3JUP - chains A and B; structure by X-ray diffraction, 1.90 A resolution.

== Chain A (and B) ==
Molecule: Phenazine biosynthesis protein A/B
Organism: Burkholderia sp
Notes: chain B of this document is another copy of the same molecule, construct and numbering; everything in this record applies to it too
UniProt: Q396C9 (Q396C9_BURS3); residues 1-165 here = UniProt positions 1-165
Amino-acid sequence (185 residues; row label = number of the first residue in the row; numbers below 1 keep their minus sign (Met-19 is residue -19)):
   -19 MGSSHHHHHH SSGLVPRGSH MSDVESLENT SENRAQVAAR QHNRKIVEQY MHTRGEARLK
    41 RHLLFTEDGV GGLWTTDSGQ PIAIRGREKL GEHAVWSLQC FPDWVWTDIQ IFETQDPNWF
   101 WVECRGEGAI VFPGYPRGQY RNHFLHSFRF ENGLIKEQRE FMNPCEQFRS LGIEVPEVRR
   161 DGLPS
Unresolved in the structure: -19 to 8
Construct notes: expression tag (-19 to 0)
Small-molecule neighbours: AKD (5-bromo-2-[(3S)-piperidin-3-ylamino]benzoate): Leu53, Ile62, Ile64, His73, Trp76, Ser77, Phe81, Trp84, Trp86, Phe112, Tyr120, Phe124, Glu140, Gln147

== Chain A / chain B interface ==
Pairs across the interface (102):
  Arg24(A) with Gln95(B)
  Leu53(A) with Arg160(B)
  Thr55(A) with Asn143(B)
  Thr56(A) with Asn143(B), hydrogen bond (backbone-side chain)
  Asp57(A) with Cys145(B); Arg149(B), hydrogen bond (backbone-side chain); Val155(B); Pro156(B); Glu157(B); Val158(B), hydrogen bond (side chain-backbone)
  Ser58(A) with Arg149(B)
  Gly59(A) with Glu146(B); Arg149(B)
  Ile62(A) with Arg160(B); Leu163(B), hydrophobic
  His73(A) with Leu163(B)
  Trp76(A) with Asp161(B), hydrogen bond (side chain-backbone); Gly162(B); Leu163(B); Pro164(B)
  Gln90(A) with Trp99(B)
  Ile91(A) with Gln95(B), hydrogen bond (backbone-side chain)
  Phe92(A) with Thr94(B); Gln95(B); Trp99(B), hydrophobic; Trp101(B)
  Glu93(A) with Glu93(B); Thr94(B); Gln95(B), hydrogen bond (backbone-side chain)
  Thr94(A) with Phe92(B); Glu93(B)
  Gln95(A) with Arg24(B); Ile91(B), hydrogen bond (side chain-backbone); Phe92(B); Glu93(B), hydrogen bond (side chain-backbone)
  Trp99(A) with Gln90(B); Phe92(B), hydrophobic; Glu103(B)
  Trp101(A) with Phe92(B); Glu103(B); Leu125(B), hydrophobic
  Glu103(A) with Trp99(B); Trp101(B); Arg139(B), salt bridge
  Phe112(A) with Val158(B), hydrophobic; Arg159(B)
  Pro113(A) with Asp161(B)
  Tyr115(A) with Glu157(B), hydrogen bond (side chain-backbone); Val158(B); Arg159(B), hydrogen bond (side chain-backbone)
  His123(A) with Phe141(B)
  Leu125(A) with Trp101(B), hydrophobic; Leu125(B), hydrophobic; Phe141(B), hydrophobic
  Arg139(A) with Glu103(B), salt bridge
  Phe141(A) with His123(B); Leu125(B), hydrophobic
  Asn143(A) with Thr55(B); Thr56(B), hydrogen bond (side chain-backbone); Pro144(B)
  Pro144(A) with Asn143(B)
  Cys145(A) with Asp57(B); Phe148(B), hydrophobic
  Glu146(A) with Gly59(B)
  Gln147(A) with Arg160(B), hydrogen bond
  Phe148(A) with Cys145(B), hydrophobic; Pro156(B), hydrophobic; Val158(B), hydrophobic
  Arg149(A) with Asp57(B), hydrogen bond (side chain-backbone); Ser58(B); Gly59(B)
  Leu151(A) with Val158(B), hydrophobic
  Ile153(A) with Pro156(B), hydrophobic; Val158(B), hydrophobic
  Glu154(A) with Pro156(B)
  Val155(A) with Asp57(B)
  Pro156(A) with Asp57(B); Phe148(B), hydrophobic; Ile153(B), hydrophobic
  Glu157(A) with Asp57(B); Tyr115(B)
  Val158(A) with Asp57(B), hydrogen bond (backbone-side chain); Phe112(B), hydrophobic; Tyr115(B); Phe148(B), hydrophobic; Leu151(B), hydrophobic; Ile153(B), hydrophobic
  Arg159(A) with Phe112(B); Gly114(B), hydrogen bond (side chain-backbone); Tyr115(B), hydrogen bond (backbone-side chain)
  Arg160(A) with Leu53(B); Ile62(B); Phe112(B); Gln147(B), hydrogen bond
  Asp161(A) with Trp76(B), hydrogen bond (backbone-side chain); Pro113(B)
  Gly162(A) with Trp76(B)
  Leu163(A) with Ile62(B), hydrophobic; His73(B); Trp76(B)
  Pro164(A) with Trp76(B)
  Ser165(A) with Lys69(B)
Also at the interface, not in a pair above, chain A (49 interface residues in all): Glu72, Met142
Also at the interface, not in a pair above, chain B (51 interface residues in all): Trp54, Glu72, Met142, Glu154

== Overview ==
49 residues of chain A and 51 residues of chain B are in contact, with 18 hydrogen bonds and 2 salt bridges.
Polar pairs include Glu103(A)-Arg139(B), Thr56(A)-Asn143(B) and Asp57(A)-Arg149(B). Ligands of chain A:
compound AKD.
Chain A and chain B are both Phenazine biosynthesis protein A/B (Burkholderia sp); the structure, Crystal
Structure of PhzA/B from Burkholderia cepacia R18194 in complex with
(S)-5-bromo-2-(piperidin-3-ylamino)benzoic acid, was determined by X-ray diffraction (same publication as
3JUM, 3JUN, 3JUO and 3JUQ).
